8FNK - chains 6 and 10 of the 11 polymer chains in the assembly; structure by electron microscopy, 3.70 A resolution.

# Chain 6
Molecule: RNA-editing substrate-binding complex protein 6 (RESC6)
Organism: Trypanosoma brucei
Reference sequence: Q57ZX7 (Q57ZX7_TRYB2); residues 1-516 here = UniProt positions 1-516
Sequence (516 residues; numbered 1 to 516; the number before each row is that of its first residue):
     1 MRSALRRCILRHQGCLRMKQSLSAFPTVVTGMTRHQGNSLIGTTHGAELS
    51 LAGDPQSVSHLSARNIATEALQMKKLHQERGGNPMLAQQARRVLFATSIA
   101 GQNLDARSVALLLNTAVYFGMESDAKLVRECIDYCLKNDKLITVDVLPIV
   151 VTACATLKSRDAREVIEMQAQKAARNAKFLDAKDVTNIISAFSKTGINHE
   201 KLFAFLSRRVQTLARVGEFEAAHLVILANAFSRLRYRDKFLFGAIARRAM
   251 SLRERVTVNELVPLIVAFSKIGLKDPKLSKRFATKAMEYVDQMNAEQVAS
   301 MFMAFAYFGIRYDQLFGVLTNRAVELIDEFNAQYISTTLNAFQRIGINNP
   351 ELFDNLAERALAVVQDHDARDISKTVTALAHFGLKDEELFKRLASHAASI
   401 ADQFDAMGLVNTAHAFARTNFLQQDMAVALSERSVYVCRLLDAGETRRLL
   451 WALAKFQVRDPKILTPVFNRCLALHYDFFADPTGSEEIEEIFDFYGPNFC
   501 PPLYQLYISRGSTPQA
Not modelled in the structure: 1-58, 512-516

# Chain 10
Molecule: RNA-editing substrate-binding complex protein 10 (RESC10)
Organism: Trypanosoma brucei
Reference sequence: Q57VS6 (Q57VS6_TRYB2); numbering as in UniProt (aligned over 1-543)
Sequence (543 residues; numbered 1 to 543; the number before each row is that of its first residue):
     1 MRRRVVLCCQDVGSLLSSKHSVHSGIGYHERVFSRNLLYRRYPVVTVLPK
    51 AGFTVLDTKRWIASSGPPVTGSPLSPVTNPSLNVGTGGGEAVAMEGPLPV
   101 SYSPGSGVNGSLPVTSTAITAHCDVLSECVAKADELAVQLKAQNALSASA
   151 EILTQEGMEEFVEELKTSATNEMTALVKQMQTTPLLQRAGMHELRRTLYY
   201 TTSLKERDWLEEKQYTAAMRMLTVEVLRRDGDGVLSADDVLYVTTHVVTA
   251 NFYNRHLWNRMEKSLLKFSNYENIDMSSVKAFSTRLFKTRRGCAKETLDI
   301 RRKVLLAMSRRVGVLANDFDLPSLLGVLQCYTVHDLTPFHLEPLAIRATN
   351 HVGDFTPHECATLAHVLRKWRTMRLEVCERLVERICTSDQLTHHMANAAM
   401 IAIRTCFNQVSDGGRNAMNAEPTRQKLRAMGEQIGCRLDEVEYPALPVIL
   451 SILDVVVTLKIYVPKKCLQVIFSQANDMVAIVMEQKDDLVDPKTGKRVRP
   501 ITAEEGRQLQALLSHYGNDLAPELSQRMKEAFREGVLPDEASL
Not modelled in the structure: 1-96, 107-113, 142-153, 489-499, 543

# Interface between chain 6 and chain 10
Pairs across the interface (45; chain 6 residue first):
  Ser123(6) - Arg255(10)  hydrogen bond
  Lys158(6) - Asn259(10)
  Arg160(6) - Tyr253(10)
  Arg160(6) - Glu296(10)  salt bridge
  Arg163(6) - Asn259(10)  hydrogen bond
  Arg163(6) - Ile300(10)
  Glu164(6) - Glu296(10)
  Glu167(6) - Lys295(10)
  Glu167(6) - Leu298(10)
  Glu167(6) - Arg302(10)  salt bridge
  Gln171(6) - Lys295(10)
  Gln171(6) - Leu298(10)
  Asn198(6) - Arg302(10)
  Asn198(6) - Leu306(10)
  Asn198(6) - Leu336(10)
  His199(6) - Arg302(10)
  His199(6) - Asp335(10)  salt bridge
  Glu200(6) - Asp335(10)
  Glu200(6) - Thr337(10)  hydrogen bond
  Glu200(6) - Pro338(10)
  Lys201(6) - Asp335(10)
  Arg237(6) - Phe339(10)
  Met407(6) - Lys267(10)
  Arg439(6) - Asp230(10)
  Arg439(6) - Arg260(10)
  Leu440(6) - Lys267(10)
  Asp442(6) - Ser269(10)
  Asp442(6) - Asn270(10)  hydrogen bond
  Pro461(6) - Leu98(10)  hydrophobic
  Thr465(6) - Pro99(10)  hydrogen bond (side chain-backbone)
  Asn469(6) - Pro99(10)
  Asn469(6) - Val100(10)
  Asn469(6) - Ser101(10)  hydrogen bond (side chain-backbone)
  Asn469(6) - Tyr102(10)
  Asn469(6) - Val234(10)
  Arg470(6) - Gly233(10)  hydrogen bond (side chain-backbone)
  Arg470(6) - Leu235(10)  hydrogen bond (side chain-backbone)
  Leu472(6) - Tyr102(10)
  Ala473(6) - Tyr102(10)  hydrophobic
  Leu474(6) - Asn270(10)
  Tyr476(6) - Asn273(10)
  Asp477(6) - Asn273(10)  hydrogen bond
  Asn498(6) - Pro97(10)
  Phe499(6) - Pro97(10)
  Phe499(6) - Leu98(10)  hydrophobic
Other interface residues (no listed pair), chain 6 (34 interface residues in all): Ser159, Gly196, Ile197, Ala443, Glu445, His475, Cys500
Other interface residues (no listed pair), chain 10 (35 interface residues in all): Asp232, Ser236, Glu262, Asp299, Lys303, Arg371

# Summary
34 residues of chain 6 and 35 residues of chain 10 are in contact, with 9 hydrogen bonds and 3 salt bridges.
Among the polar pairs are Arg160(6)-Glu296(10), Glu167(6)-Arg302(10) and His199(6)-Asp335(10).
Chain 6 is RNA-editing substrate-binding complex protein 6 (RESC6) and chain 10 is RNA-editing
substrate-binding complex protein 10 (RESC10), both from Trypanosoma brucei; the structure, Cryo-EM structure
of RNase-untreated RESC-B in trypanosomal RNA editing, was determined by electron microscopy, deposited
together with 8FN4, 8FN6, 8FNC, 8FNF and 8FNI.
